PDB entry 4LMA | X-ray diffraction, 2.30 A resolution | chains A and B

[Chain A (and B)]
Name: Cysteine synthase
Source organism: Microcystis aeruginosa
Notes: EC 2.5.1.47; chain B of this document is another copy of the same molecule, construct and numbering; everything in this record applies to it too
Reference sequence: A8YBS4 (A8YBS4_MICAE); numbering as in UniProt (aligned over 1-319)
Sequence (326 residues; numbered -6 to 319; the number before each row is that of its first residue; numbers below 1 keep their minus sign (Met-6 is residue -6)):
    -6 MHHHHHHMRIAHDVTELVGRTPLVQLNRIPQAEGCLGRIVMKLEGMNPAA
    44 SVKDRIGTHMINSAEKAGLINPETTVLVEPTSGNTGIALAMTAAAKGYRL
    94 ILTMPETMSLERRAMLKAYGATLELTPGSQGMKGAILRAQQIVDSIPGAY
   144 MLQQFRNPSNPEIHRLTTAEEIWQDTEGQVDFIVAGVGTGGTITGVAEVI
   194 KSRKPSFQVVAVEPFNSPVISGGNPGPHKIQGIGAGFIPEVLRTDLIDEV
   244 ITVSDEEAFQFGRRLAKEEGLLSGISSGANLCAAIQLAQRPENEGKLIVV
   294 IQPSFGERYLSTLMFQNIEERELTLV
Unresolved in the structure: -6 to 0, 319 (chain B: -6 to 0, 313-319)
Differences from the reference sequence: expression tag (-6 to 0)
Covalent attachments: pyridoxal phosphate (PLP) linked to Lys46
Ligand contacts: pyridoxal phosphate (PLP): Val45, Asn77, His157, Gly179, Val180, Gly181, Thr182, Gly183, Gly184, Thr185, Gln224, Gly225, Ile226, Ser269, Pro296, Ser297
What the authors report for this chain:
  - binding site for pyridoxal phosphate: Lys46

[Chain A / chain B interface]
Contacting residue pairs (118; chain A residue first):
  Met1(A) - Asp168(B)
  Met1(A) - Thr169(B)
  Met1(A) - Glu170(B)  hydrogen bond (backbone-side chain)
  Met1(A) - Gln172(B)
  Met1(A) - Leu290(B)  hydrophobic
  Arg2(A) - Leu16(B)
  Arg2(A) - Asp168(B)  hydrogen bond (backbone-backbone)
  Ile3(A) - Leu16(B)
  Ile3(A) - Gln18(B)
  Ile3(A) - Arg31(B)
  Ala4(A) - Leu16(B)  hydrogen bond (backbone-backbone)
  Ala4(A) - Val17(B)
  Ala4(A) - Gln18(B)  hydrogen bond (backbone-backbone)
  His5(A) - Gln18(B)
  His5(A) - Asn20(B)  hydrogen bond (backbone-side chain)
  Asp6(A) - Val17(B)
  Asp6(A) - Asn20(B)
  Val7(A) - Val17(B)
  Val7(A) - Gly263(B)
  Val7(A) - Leu264(B)  hydrophobic
  Leu10(A) - Pro15(B)  hydrophobic
  Leu10(A) - Leu36(B)  hydrophobic
  Leu10(A) - Met39(B)
  Pro15(A) - Leu10(B)  hydrophobic
  Leu16(A) - Ile3(B)
  Leu16(A) - Ala4(B)  hydrogen bond (backbone-backbone)
  Val17(A) - Ile3(B)
  Val17(A) - Ala4(B)
  Val17(A) - Asp6(B)
  Val17(A) - Val7(B)
  Gln18(A) - Ile3(B)
  Gln18(A) - Ala4(B)  hydrogen bond (backbone-backbone)
  Gln18(A) - His5(B)
  Asn20(A) - His5(B)  hydrogen bond (side chain-backbone)
  Asn20(A) - Asp6(B)
  Arg21(A) - Ala87(B)  hydrogen bond (side chain-backbone)
  Arg21(A) - Ala88(B)  hydrogen bond (side chain-backbone)
  Arg21(A) - Lys89(B)  hydrogen bond (side chain-backbone)
  Arg21(A) - Gly90(B)
  Leu36(A) - Leu10(B)  hydrophobic
  Met39(A) - Leu10(B)
  Met39(A) - Met39(B)
  Met39(A) - Pro41(B)  hydrophobic
  Pro41(A) - Phe298(B)
  Ala42(A) - Phe298(B)  hydrophobic
  Met84(A) - Gly263(B)
  Ala87(A) - Arg21(B)  hydrogen bond (backbone-side chain)
  Ala87(A) - Ala259(B)
  Ala87(A) - Lys260(B)
  Ala87(A) - Glu261(B)
  Ala87(A) - Gly263(B)
  Ala88(A) - Arg21(B)  hydrogen bond (backbone-side chain)
  Ala88(A) - Glu262(B)
  Ala88(A) - Gly263(B)
  Lys89(A) - Arg21(B)
  Gly90(A) - Arg21(B)
  Glu104(A) - Glu300(B)
  Glu104(A) - Met307(B)
  Ala107(A) - Leu303(B)
  Ala107(A) - Met307(B)  hydrophobic
  Met108(A) - Leu265(B)  hydrophobic
  Met108(A) - Glu300(B)
  Met108(A) - Leu303(B)
  Lys110(A) - Lys260(B)  hydrogen bond (backbone-side chain)
  Ala111(A) - Ala259(B)
  Ala111(A) - Lys260(B)
  Ala111(A) - Leu265(B)  hydrophobic
  Tyr112(A) - Ala259(B)
  Tyr112(A) - Lys260(B)
  Tyr112(A) - Gly263(B)
  Tyr112(A) - Leu265(B)
  Tyr112(A) - Phe298(B)
  Gly113(A) - Lys260(B)
  Gln167(A) - Arg2(B)
  Asp168(A) - Met1(B)
  Asp168(A) - Arg2(B)  hydrogen bond (backbone-backbone)
  Thr169(A) - Met1(B)
  Glu170(A) - Met1(B)
  Gln172(A) - Met1(B)
  Arg256(A) - Lys110(B)
  Arg256(A) - Ala111(B)  hydrogen bond (side chain-backbone)
  Ala259(A) - Ala87(B)
  Ala259(A) - Ala111(B)
  Ala259(A) - Tyr112(B)
  Lys260(A) - Ala87(B)
  Lys260(A) - Ala111(B)
  Lys260(A) - Tyr112(B)
  Lys260(A) - Gly113(B)
  Glu261(A) - Ala87(B)
  Glu262(A) - Ala88(B)
  Gly263(A) - Val7(B)
  Gly263(A) - Met84(B)
  Gly263(A) - Ala87(B)
  Gly263(A) - Ala88(B)
  Gly263(A) - Tyr112(B)
  Leu264(A) - Val7(B)  hydrophobic
  Leu265(A) - Met108(B)  hydrophobic
  Leu265(A) - Ala111(B)  hydrophobic
  Leu265(A) - Tyr112(B)
  Leu290(A) - Met1(B)  hydrophobic
  Phe298(A) - Pro41(B)
  Phe298(A) - Ala42(B)  hydrophobic
  Phe298(A) - Tyr112(B)
  Glu300(A) - Glu104(B)
  Glu300(A) - Met108(B)
  Glu300(A) - Arg301(B)  salt bridge
  Arg301(A) - Glu300(B)  salt bridge
  Leu303(A) - Ala107(B)
  Leu303(A) - Met108(B)
  Ser304(A) - Ser304(B)
  Met307(A) - Leu103(B)
  Met307(A) - Glu104(B)
  Met307(A) - Ala107(B)  hydrophobic
  Met307(A) - Phe308(B)  hydrophobic
  Phe308(A) - Met307(B)  hydrophobic
  Phe308(A) - Phe308(B)  hydrophobic
  Phe308(A) - Ile311(B)  hydrophobic
  Ile311(A) - Phe308(B)  hydrophobic
Other interface residues (no listed pair), chain A (55 interface residues in all): Arg31, Val33, Leu103
Other interface residues (no listed pair), chain B (53 interface residues in all): Val33

[In short]
55 residues of chain A face 53 of chain B across their interface; the contacts include 16 hydrogen bonds and 2
salt bridges. Among the polar pairs are Glu300(A)-Arg301(B), Met1(A)-Glu170(B) and His5(A)-Asn20(B).
Covalently linked pyridoxal phosphate: at Lys46(A). The paper reports a binding site for pyridoxal phosphate
at Lys46(A).
Both chains are Cysteine synthase (Microcystis aeruginosa). Entry 4LMA (Crystal structure analysis of
O-acetylserine sulfhydrylase CysK1 from Microcystis aeruginosa 7806) was determined by X-ray diffraction,
deposited together with 4LMB.
